8IW4 - chains A and S of the 5 polymer chains in the assembly; structure by electron microscopy, 3.49 A resolution.

# Chain A
Molecule: Guanine nucleotide-binding protein G(s) subunit alpha isoforms short
Organism: Homo sapiens
Amino-acid sequence (362 residues; numbered 0 to 394; 33 numbers in that range are skipped by the numbering (no residue carries them; nothing is unmodelled there); the number before each row is that of its first residue; numbering starts at 0):
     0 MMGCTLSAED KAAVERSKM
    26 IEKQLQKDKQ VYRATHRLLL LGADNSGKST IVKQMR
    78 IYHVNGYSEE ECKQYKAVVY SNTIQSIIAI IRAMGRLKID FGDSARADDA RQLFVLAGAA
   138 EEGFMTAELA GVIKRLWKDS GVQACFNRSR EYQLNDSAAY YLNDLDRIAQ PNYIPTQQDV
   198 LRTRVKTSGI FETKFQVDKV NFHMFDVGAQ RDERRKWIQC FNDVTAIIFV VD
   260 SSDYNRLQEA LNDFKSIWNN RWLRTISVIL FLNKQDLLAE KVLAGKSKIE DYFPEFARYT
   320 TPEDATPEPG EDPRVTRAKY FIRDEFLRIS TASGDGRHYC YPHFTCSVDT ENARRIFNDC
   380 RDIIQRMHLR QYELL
Disordered / not traced: 0-3, 54-55, 78-204, 229, 260-264, 293-334, 366-367

# Chain S
Molecule: scFv16
Organism: synthetic construct
Notes: antibody fragment or engineered binder
Amino-acid sequence (285 residues; each row starts with the number of its first residue; note: 13 numbers in that range are skipped by the numbering (no residue carries them; nothing is unmodelled there); a row labelled like 121A-121N holds insertion residues (121A, then the next letters in order); numbers below 1 keep their minus sign (Met-36 is residue -36)):
   -36 MLLVNQSHQG FNKEHTSKMV SAIVLYVLLA AAAHSAFAVQ LVESGGGLVQ PGGSRKLSCS
    24 ASGFAFSSFG MHWVRQAPEK GLEWVAYISS GSGTIYYADT VKGRFTISRD DPKNTLFLQM
    84 TSLRSEDTAM YYCVRSIYYY GSSPFDFWGQ GTTLTVSA
121A-121N GGGGSGGGGSGGGG
   135 SADIVMTQAT SSVPVTPGES VSISCRSSKS LLHSNGNTYL YWFLQRPGQS PQLLIYRMSN
   195 LASGVPDRFS GSGSGTAFTL TISRLEAEDV GVYYCMQHLE YPLTFGAGTK LEL
Disordered / not traced: -36 to 1, 121A-121N
Disulfides: Cys22-Cys96

# Chain A / chain S interface
Pairs across the interface (21):
  Thr4(A) - His167(S)  hydrogen bond (backbone-side chain)
  Leu5(A) - His167(S)
  Ser6(A) - His167(S)
  Ser6(A) - Tyr173(S)
  Ala7(A) - His232(S)
  Ala7(A) - Tyr235(S)  hydrophobic
  Glu8(A) - Tyr101(S)
  Glu8(A) - Pro107(S)
  Glu8(A) - Tyr173(S)
  Glu8(A) - Tyr175(S)  hydrogen bond
  Glu8(A) - His232(S)  salt bridge
  Asp9(A) - Asn169(S)  hydrogen bond
  Ala11(A) - Tyr101(S)  hydrophobic
  Ala12(A) - Tyr101(S)
  Glu14(A) - Ser52(S)
  Glu14(A) - Ser53(S)
  Glu14(A) - Gly56(S)
  Glu14(A) - Thr57(S)
  Arg15(A) - Ile100(S)
  Arg15(A) - Tyr102(S)
  Met18(A) - Ser53(S)
Interface residues without a listed pair, chain S (18 interface residues in all): Ser31, Gly54, Arg191, Leu233

# Summary
The interface between chain A and chain S involves 11 residues on one side and 18 on the other; the contacts
include 3 hydrogen bonds and 1 salt bridge. Polar contacts include Glu8(A)-His232(S), Thr4(A)-His167(S) and
Glu8(A)-Tyr175(S).
Chain A is Guanine nucleotide-binding protein G(s) subunit alpha isoforms short (Homo sapiens) and chain S is
scFv16 (synthetic construct); the structure, Cryo-EM structure of the SPE-bound mTAAR9-Gs complex, was
determined by electron microscopy together with 8ITF, 8IW1, 8IW7 and 8IW9 from the same study.
